PDB entry 8IEJ | electron microscopy, 3.12 A resolution | chains D and I of the 13 polymer chains in the assembly

Chain D:
Protein: Histone H2B type 1-K
From: Homo sapiens
UniProtKB: O60814 (H2B1K_HUMAN); residues 31-124 here correspond to UniProt positions 32-125 (UniProt number = residue number + 1)
Chain sequence (94 residues; numbered 31 to 124; the number before each row is that of its first residue):
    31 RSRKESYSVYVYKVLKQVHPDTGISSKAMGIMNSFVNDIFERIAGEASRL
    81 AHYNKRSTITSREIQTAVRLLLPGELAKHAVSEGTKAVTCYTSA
Differences from the reference sequence: conflict Cys120 (Lys121 in O60814)
UniProt features mapped onto this chain:
  - modified residue: Lys34 (N6-(2-hydroxyisobutyryl)lysine), Glu35 (PolyADP-ribosyl glutamic acid), Ser36 (Phosphoserine), Lys43 (N6-(2-hydroxyisobutyryl)lysine), Lys46 (N6-(2-hydroxyisobutyryl)lysine), Lys57 (N6,N6-dimethyllysine), Arg79 (Dimethylated arginine), Lys85 (N6,N6,N6-trimethyllysine), Arg86 (Omega-N-methylarginine), Arg92 (Omega-N-methylarginine), Lys108 (N6-(2-hydroxyisobutyryl)lysine), Thr115 (Phosphothreonine), Lys116 (N6-(2-hydroxyisobutyryl)lysine)
  - glycosylation: Ser112 (O-linked (GlcNAc) serine)
  - cross-link: Lys34 (Glycyl lysine isopeptide (Lys-Gly) (interchain with G-Cter in ubiquitin))

Chain I:
Molecule: 147-nt DNA strand
From: Homo sapiens
Sequence (147 nucleotides; numbered -73 to 73; the number before each row is that of its first residue; numbers below 1 keep their minus sign (DA-73 is residue -73)):
   -73 ACAGGATGTATATATCTGACACGTGCCTGGAGACTAGGGAGTAATCCCCT
   -23 TGGCGGTTAAAACGCGGGGGACAGCGCGTACGTGCGTTTAAGCGGTGCTA
    27 GAGCTGTCTACGACCAATTGAGCGGCCTCGGCACCGGGATTCTCCAG

Interface between chain D and chain I:
Pairs across the interface - 13 pairs, chain D then chain I:
  Ser32(D) - DC30(I)  phosphate contact
  Tyr42(D) - DA-53(I)  sugar contact
  Tyr42(D) - DC-52(I)  hydrogen bond to the phosphate
  Gly53(D) - DA-53(I)  phosphate contact
  Ile54(D) - DA-53(I)  phosphate contact
  Ser55(D) - DC-54(I)  hydrogen bond to the phosphate
  Ser56(D) - DC-54(I)  hydrogen bond to the phosphate
  Arg86(D) - DA-34(I)  phosphate contact
  Arg86(D) - DG-33(I)  salt bridge to the phosphate
  Ser87(D) - DG-35(I)  hydrogen bond to the phosphate
  Ser87(D) - DA-34(I)  hydrogen bond to the phosphate
  Thr88(D) - DG-35(I)  phosphate contact
  Thr88(D) - DA-34(I)  hydrogen bond to the phosphate
Interface residues without a listed pair, chain D (10 interface residues in all): Lys85

In short:
10 residues of chain D face 7 of chain I across their interface, with 6 hydrogen bonds and 1 salt bridge.
Polar contacts include Tyr42(D)-DC-52(I), Ser55(D)-DC-54(I) and Ser56(D)-DC-54(I).
Here chain D is Histone H2B type 1-K and chain I is a 147-nt DNA strand, both from Homo sapiens. Entry 8IEJ
(RNF20-RNF40/hRad6A-Ub/nucleosome complex) was determined by electron microscopy.
